Entry 8COA (electron microscopy, 4.50 A resolution (low resolution: residue-level contacts below are approximate; hydrogen-bond / salt-bridge calls are withheld)); this record covers chains g and h of the 29 polymer chains in the assembly.

== Chain g (and h) ==
Protein: Intermediate capsid protein VP6
From: Rotavirus A
Notes: chain h of this document is another copy of the same molecule, construct and numbering; everything in this record applies to it too
Reference sequence: A2T3S6 (A2T3S6_9VIRU); numbering as in UniProt (aligned over 1-397)
Chain sequence (397 residues; row label = number of the first residue in the row):
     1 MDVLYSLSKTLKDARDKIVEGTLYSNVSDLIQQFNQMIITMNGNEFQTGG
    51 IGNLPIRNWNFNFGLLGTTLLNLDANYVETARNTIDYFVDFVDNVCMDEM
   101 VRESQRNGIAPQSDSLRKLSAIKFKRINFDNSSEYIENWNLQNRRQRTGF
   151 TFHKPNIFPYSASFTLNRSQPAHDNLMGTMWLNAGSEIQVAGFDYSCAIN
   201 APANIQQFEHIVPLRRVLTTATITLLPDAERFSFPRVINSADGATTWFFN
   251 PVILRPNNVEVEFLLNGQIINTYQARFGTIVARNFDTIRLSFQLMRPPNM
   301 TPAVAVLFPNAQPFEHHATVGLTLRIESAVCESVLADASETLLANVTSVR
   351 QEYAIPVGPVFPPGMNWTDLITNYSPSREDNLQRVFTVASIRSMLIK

== Interface between chain g and chain h ==
Residue-residue contacts - 47 pairs, chain g then chain h:
  Arg-15(g) / Glu-137(h)
  Asp-16(g) / Asp-130(h)
  Asp-16(g) / Asn-131(h)
  Asp-16(g) / Glu-137(h)
  Val-19(g) / Asn-128(h)
  Val-19(g) / Phe-129(h)
  Val-19(g) / Asp-130(h)
  Glu-20(g) / Lys-125(h)
  Glu-20(g) / Asn-128(h)
  Thr-22(g) / Phe-129(h)
  Leu-23(g) / Gln-32(h)
  Asn-26(g) / Asp-29(h)
  Arg-82(g) / Arg-144(h)
  Leu-182(g) / Asp-228(h)
  Arg-231(g) / Leu-226(h)
  Arg-231(g) / Asp-228(h)
  Arg-231(g) / Glu-230(h)
  Pro-235(g) / Ile-253(h)
  Arg-236(g) / Asp-228(h)
  Val-237(g) / Val-252(h)
  Val-237(g) / Ile-253(h)
  Val-237(g) / Val-304(h)
  Asn-239(g) / Arg-255(h)
  Ala-244(g) / Asn-299(h)
  Thr-245(g) / Asn-299(h)
  Thr-245(g) / Met-300(h)
  Thr-245(g) / Thr-301(h)
  Thr-246(g) / Thr-301(h)
  Thr-246(g) / Val-304(h)
  Phe-248(g) / Ala-303(h)
  Ala-338(g) / His-153(h)
  Ala-338(g) / Ser-328(h)
  Ser-339(g) / His-153(h)
  Glu-340(g) / Ser-328(h)
  Thr-341(g) / Thr-220(h)
  Ala-344(g) / Thr-222(h)
  Ala-344(g) / Val-281(h)
  Asn-345(g) / Thr-220(h)
  Thr-347(g) / Val-281(h)
  Ser-348(g) / Thr-220(h)
  Ser-348(g) / Val-281(h)
  Glu-352(g) / Arg-283(h)
  Gly-364(g) / Arg-276(h)
  Asn-366(g) / Arg-276(h)
  Trp-367(g) / Thr-279(h)
  Lys-397(g) / Thr-148(h)
  Lys-397(g) / Gly-149(h)
Also at the interface, not in a pair above, chain g (39 interface residues in all): Lys-17, Lys-154, Tyr-160, Glu-230, Phe-234, Leu-343, Gln-351, Met-365
Also at the interface, not in a pair above, chain h (39 interface residues in all): Gln-33, Pro-227, Ala-229, Ser-233, Tyr-273, Phe-277, Gly-278, Phe-308, Glu-327

== Summary ==
Chain g and chain h each contribute 39 residues to their interface.
Both chains are Intermediate capsid protein VP6 (Rotavirus A). Entry 8COA (in situ Subtomogram average of
Immature Rotavirus TLP spike) was determined by electron microscopy together with 8CO6 and 8BP8 from the same
study.
